7YV9 - chains H and X of the 16 polymer chains in the assembly; structure by electron microscopy, 4.78 A resolution (low resolution: residue-level contacts below are approximate; hydrogen-bond / salt-bridge calls are withheld).

Chain H (and X):
Name: Unconventional myosin-Va
Source organism: Mus musculus
Notes: chain X of this document is another copy of the same molecule, construct and numbering; everything in this record applies to it too
Reference sequence: D3YZ62 (D3YZ62_MOUSE); residues 1-1828 here = UniProt positions 1-1828
Amino-acid sequence (1828 residues; row label = number of the first residue in the row):
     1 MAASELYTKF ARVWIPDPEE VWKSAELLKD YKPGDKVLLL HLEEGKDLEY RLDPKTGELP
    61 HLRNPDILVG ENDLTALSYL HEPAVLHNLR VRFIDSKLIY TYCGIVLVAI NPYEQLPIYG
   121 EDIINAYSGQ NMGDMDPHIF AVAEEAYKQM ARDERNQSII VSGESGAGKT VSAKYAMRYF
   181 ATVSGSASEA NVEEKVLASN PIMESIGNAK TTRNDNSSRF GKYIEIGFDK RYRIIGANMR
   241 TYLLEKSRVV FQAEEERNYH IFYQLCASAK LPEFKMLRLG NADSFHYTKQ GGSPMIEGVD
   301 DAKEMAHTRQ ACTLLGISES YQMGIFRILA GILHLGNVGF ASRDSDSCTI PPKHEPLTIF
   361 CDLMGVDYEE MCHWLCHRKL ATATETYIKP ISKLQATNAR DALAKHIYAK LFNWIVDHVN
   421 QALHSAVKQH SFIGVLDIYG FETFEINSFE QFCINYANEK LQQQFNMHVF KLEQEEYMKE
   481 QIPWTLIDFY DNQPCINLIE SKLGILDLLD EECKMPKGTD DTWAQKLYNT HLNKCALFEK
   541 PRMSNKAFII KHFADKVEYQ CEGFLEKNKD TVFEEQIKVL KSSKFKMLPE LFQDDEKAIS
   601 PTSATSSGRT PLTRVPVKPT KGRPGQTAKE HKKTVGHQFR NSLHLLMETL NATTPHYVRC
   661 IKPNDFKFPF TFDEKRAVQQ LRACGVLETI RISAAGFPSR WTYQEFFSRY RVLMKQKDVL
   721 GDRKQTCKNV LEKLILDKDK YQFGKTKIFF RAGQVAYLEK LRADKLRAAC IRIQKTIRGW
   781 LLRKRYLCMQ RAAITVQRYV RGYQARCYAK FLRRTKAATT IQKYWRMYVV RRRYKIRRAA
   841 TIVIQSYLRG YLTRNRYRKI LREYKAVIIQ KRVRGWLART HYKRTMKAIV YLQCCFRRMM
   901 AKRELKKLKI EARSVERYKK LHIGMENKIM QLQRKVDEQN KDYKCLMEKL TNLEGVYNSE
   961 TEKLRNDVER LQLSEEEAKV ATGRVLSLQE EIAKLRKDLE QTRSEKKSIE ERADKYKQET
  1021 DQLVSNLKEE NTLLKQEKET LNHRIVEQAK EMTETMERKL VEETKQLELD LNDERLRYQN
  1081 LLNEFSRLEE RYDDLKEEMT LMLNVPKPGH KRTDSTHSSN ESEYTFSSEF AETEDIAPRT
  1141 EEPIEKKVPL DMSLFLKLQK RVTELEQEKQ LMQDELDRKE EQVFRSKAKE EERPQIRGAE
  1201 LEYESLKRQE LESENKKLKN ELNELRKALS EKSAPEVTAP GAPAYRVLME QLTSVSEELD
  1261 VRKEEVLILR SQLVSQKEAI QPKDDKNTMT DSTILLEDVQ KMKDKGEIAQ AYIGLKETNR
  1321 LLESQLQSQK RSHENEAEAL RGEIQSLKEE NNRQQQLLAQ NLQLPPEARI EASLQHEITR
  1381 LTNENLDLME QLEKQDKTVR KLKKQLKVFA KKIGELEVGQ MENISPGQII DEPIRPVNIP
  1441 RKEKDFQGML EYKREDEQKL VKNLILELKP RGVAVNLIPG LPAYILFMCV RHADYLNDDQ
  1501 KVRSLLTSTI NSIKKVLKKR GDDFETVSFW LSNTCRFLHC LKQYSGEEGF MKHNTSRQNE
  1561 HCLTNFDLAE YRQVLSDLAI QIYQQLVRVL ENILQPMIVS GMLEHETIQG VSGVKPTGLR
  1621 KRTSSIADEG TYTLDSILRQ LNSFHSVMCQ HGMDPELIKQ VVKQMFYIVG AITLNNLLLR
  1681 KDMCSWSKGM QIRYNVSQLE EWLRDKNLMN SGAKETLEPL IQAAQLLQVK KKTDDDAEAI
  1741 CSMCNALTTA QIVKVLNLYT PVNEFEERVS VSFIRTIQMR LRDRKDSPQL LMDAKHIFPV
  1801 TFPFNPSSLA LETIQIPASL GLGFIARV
Not modelled in the structure: 1-3, 533-536, 597-630, 1103-1828 (chain X: 1-1432, 1610-1629)
Reported in the primary citation:
  - self-association interface (contacts with another copy of this molecule); pairs are residue here / residue on that copy: R1435-D1577, R1435, V1437, I1439, R1441, K1442
  - mutagenesis - V1437F: increased binding to GTD
  - mutagenesis - V1437F: decreased catalytic activity
  - mutagenesis - E1089K, V1437Q: increased catalytic activity on Rab11a
  - mutagenesis - D134K/D136K, E926K, M930Q, W1686Q: increased catalytic activity

Interface between chain H and chain X:
Residue-residue contacts (22):
  N1072(H) - P1799(X)
  R1075(H) - P1799(X)
  R1075(H) - T1801(X)
  L1076(H) - I1797(X)
  Y1078(H) - Q1573(X)
  Y1078(H) - D1577(X)
  Q1079(H) - I1580(X)
  Q1079(H) - Q1584(X)
  Q1079(H) - F1798(X)
  Q1079(H) - P1799(X)
  Q1079(H) - V1800(X)
  L1082(H) - D1577(X)
  L1082(H) - I1580(X)
  L1082(H) - Q1581(X)
  L1082(H) - Q1584(X)
  N1083(H) - Q1584(X)
  N1083(H) - R1588(X)
  S1086(H) - Q1581(X)
  E1089(H) - K1514(X)
  E1089(H) - Q1581(X)
  E1090(H) - K1518(X)
  D1093(H) - K1518(X)
Interface residues without a listed pair, chain X (15 interface residues in all): S1576, H1796
The authors on this interface:
  - interface residues, chain H: E1089(H), E1090(H), D1093(H)

In short:
11 residues of chain H and 15 residues of chain X are in contact. The paper reports that D134K/D136K, E926K
and M930Q of chain H, among others, increase catalytic activity; interface residues E1089(H), E1090(H) and
D1093(H); 7 substitutions were tested in all.
Both chains are Unconventional myosin-Va (Mus musculus). Entry 7YV9 (Cryo-EM structure of full-length Myosin
Va in the autoinhibited state) was determined by electron microscopy.
